PDB entry 9IS6 | electron microscopy, 3.32 A resolution | chains G and D of the 8 polymer chains in the assembly

== Chain G ==
Molecule: COP9 signalosome complex subunit 7
Organism: Arabidopsis thaliana
Reference sequence: Q94JU3 (CSN7_ARATH); residue numbers follow UniProt; this construct covers 1-260
Chain sequence (260 residues; row label = number of the first residue in the row):
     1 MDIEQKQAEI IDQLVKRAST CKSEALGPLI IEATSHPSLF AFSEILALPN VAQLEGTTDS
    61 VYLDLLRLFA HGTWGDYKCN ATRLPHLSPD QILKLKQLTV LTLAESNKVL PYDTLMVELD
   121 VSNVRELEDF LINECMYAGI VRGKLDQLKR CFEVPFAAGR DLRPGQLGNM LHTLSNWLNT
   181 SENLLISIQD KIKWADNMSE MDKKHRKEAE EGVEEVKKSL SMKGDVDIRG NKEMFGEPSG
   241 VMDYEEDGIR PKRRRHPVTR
Not modelled in the structure: 222-260

== Chain D ==
Molecule: COP9 signalosome complex subunit 4
Organism: Arabidopsis thaliana
Reference sequence: Q8L5U0 (CSN4_ARATH); residue numbers follow UniProt; this construct covers 1-397
Chain sequence (397 residues; row label = number of the first residue in the row):
     1 MDEALTNASA IGDQRQKIEQ YKLILSSVLS SNDLLQAQRF IDHILSDDVP LVVSRQLLQS
    61 FAQELGRLEP ETQKEIAQFT LTQIQPRVVS FEEQALVIRE KLAGLYESEQ EWSKAAQMLS
   121 GIDLDSGMRA VDDNFKLSKC IQIARLYLED DDAVNAEAFI NKASFLVSNS QNEVLNLQYK
   181 VCYARILDMK RKFLEAALRY YGISQIEQRQ IGDEEIDENA LEQALSAAVT CTILAGAGPQ
   241 RSRVLATLYK DERCSKLKIY PILQKVYLER ILRRPEIDAF SEELRPHQKA SLPDKSTVLD
   301 RAMIEHNLLS ASKLYTNIRF DELGTLLAID PRKAEKIAAN MIGQDRMRGS IDQEEAVIHF
   361 EDDVEELQQW DQQISGLCQA LNDILDGMAK KGMSVPV
Not modelled in the structure: 1-91, 122-133, 394-397
UniProt features mapped onto this chain:
  - modified residue: Met-1 (N-acetylmethionine)

== Interface between chain G and chain D ==
Pairs across the interface (27; chain G residue first):
  Met-1(G) / Asp-383(D)
  Lys-108(G) / Gln-373(D)  hydrogen bond
  Val-124(G) / Glu-322(D)
  Arg-125(G) / Tyr-315(D)
  Arg-125(G) / Glu-322(D)  salt bridge
  Arg-125(G) / Leu-326(D)
  Glu-128(G) / Tyr-315(D)  hydrogen bond
  Asp-129(G) / Arg-273(D)  salt bridge
  Ile-132(G) / Leu-314(D)  hydrophobic
  Asn-133(G) / Arg-273(D)  hydrogen bond
  Met-136(G) / Leu-314(D)  hydrophobic
  Tyr-137(G) / Arg-270(D)  hydrogen bond (backbone-side chain)
  Tyr-137(G) / Ile-271(D)  hydrogen bond (side chain-backbone)
  Lys-144(G) / Lys-313(D)
  Lys-144(G) / Tyr-315(D)
  Leu-145(G) / Leu-314(D)
  Leu-145(G) / Tyr-315(D)
  Leu-145(G) / Thr-316(D)  hydrogen bond (backbone-backbone)
  Asp-146(G) / Thr-316(D)
  Asp-146(G) / Asn-317(D)  hydrogen bond
  Gln-147(G) / Tyr-315(D)
  Gln-147(G) / Asn-317(D)  hydrogen bond (backbone-side chain)
  Gln-147(G) / Ile-318(D)
  Gln-147(G) / Arg-319(D)
  Gln-147(G) / Glu-322(D)
  Leu-148(G) / Asn-317(D)  hydrogen bond (backbone-side chain)
  Pro-155(G) / Gln-373(D)
Also at the interface, not in a pair above, chain D (19 interface residues in all): Glu-269, Ser-310, Thr-325, Val-357, His-359

== Overview ==
Chain G and chain D form an interface of 16 and 19 residues respectively; the contacts include 9 hydrogen
bonds and 2 salt bridges. Among the polar pairs are Arg-125(G)/Glu-322(D), Asp-129(G)/Arg-273(D) and
Lys-108(G)/Gln-373(D).
Chain G is COP9 signalosome complex subunit 7 and chain D is COP9 signalosome complex subunit 4, both from
Arabidopsis thaliana; the structure, CryoEM structure of Plant-Complex-C-5b, was determined by electron
microscopy.
